Entry 9GM7 (electron microscopy, 4.30 A resolution (low resolution: residue-level contacts below are approximate; hydrogen-bond / salt-bridge calls are withheld)); this record covers chains C and B of the 8 polymer chains in the assembly.

== Chain C ==
Molecule: Chromosome partition protein MukF
Organism: Photorhabdus thracensis
UniProt: A0A0F7LMQ4 (A0A0F7LMQ4_9GAMM); residue numbers follow UniProt; this construct covers 1-440
Chain sequence (440 residues; numbered 1 to 440; the number before each row is that of its first residue):
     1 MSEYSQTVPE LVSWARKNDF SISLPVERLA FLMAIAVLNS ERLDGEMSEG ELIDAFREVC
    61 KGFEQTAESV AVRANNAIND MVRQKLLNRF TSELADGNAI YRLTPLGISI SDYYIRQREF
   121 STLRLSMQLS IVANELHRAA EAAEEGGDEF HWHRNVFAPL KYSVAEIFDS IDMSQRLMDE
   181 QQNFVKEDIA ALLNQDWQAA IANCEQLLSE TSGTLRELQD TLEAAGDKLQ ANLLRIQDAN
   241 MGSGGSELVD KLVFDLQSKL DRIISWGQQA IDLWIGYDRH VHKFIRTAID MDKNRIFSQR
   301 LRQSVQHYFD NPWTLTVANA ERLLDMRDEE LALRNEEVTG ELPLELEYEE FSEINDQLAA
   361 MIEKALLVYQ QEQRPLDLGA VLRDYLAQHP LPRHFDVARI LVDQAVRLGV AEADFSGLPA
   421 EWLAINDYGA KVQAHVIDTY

== Chain B ==
Molecule: Chromosome partition protein MukB
Organism: Photorhabdus thracensis
UniProt: A0A0F7LRY2 (A0A0F7LRY2_9GAMM); numbering as in UniProt (aligned over 1-1482)
Chain sequence (1482 residues; each row starts with the number of its first residue):
     1 MIERGKFRSL TLVNWNGFFA RTFDLDELVT TLSGGNGAGK STTMAAFVTA LIPDLTLLHF
    61 RNTTEAGATS GSRDKGLHGK LRAGVCYSTL DVINSRHQRV VVGVRLQQVA GRDRKVDIKP
   121 FMIQGLPTAI QPTQLLTENV GERQARVLPL NELKDRLDEM EGVQFKQFNS ITDYHAQMFD
   181 LGVIPKRLRS ASDRSKFYRL IEASLYGGIS SAITRSLRDY LLPENSGVRK AFQDMEAALR
   241 ENRITLEAIR VTQSDRDLFK HLITEATSYV SADYMRHANE RRTHLDEALA LRGELFGSHK
   301 QLATEQYRHV EMARELAEQS GASSDLETDH QAASDHLNLV QTAMRQQEKI DRYQVDLEEL
   361 SYRLEEQTDV VEEAGELQAE YEARTEATEQ EVDELKSQLA DYQQALDVQQ TRAIQYQQAL
   421 QALERARELC RLPDLSVDNA EEWLETFQAK EQQATEALLA LEQKLSVADA AHNQFEQAYQ
   481 LVKNIVGETS RSEAWQSARE LLRDWPSQRH LADRVQPLRM RLSELEQRLN NQQNAERLLS
   541 EFCKRQGRQY QAEDLEALQN ELEARQEALS LSVNEGGERR MEMRQELEQL KQKIQSLTAR
   601 APVWLAAQDT LNQLCEQSGE TLASSNDVTE YMQQLLERER EATVERDEVA AQKRELEKQI
   661 ERLSQPSGAE DSRMIALAER FGGVLLSEIY DDITIDDAPY FSALYGPARH GIVVPDLSLV
   721 RPHLETLEDC PEDLYLIEGD PQSFDDSVFN AEEQTNAVLV KSSDRQWRYS RYPELPLFGR
   781 AARENRLEAL NLERDALAER YATLSFDVQK IQRAHQAFSQ FVGKHLSVAF DTDPEAEIRE
   841 LRQRHTELER EVSRFEDQTQ QQRQQYAQAK ESLTTLNRLI PQVTLLLDET LIDRVEEVRE
   901 EMDEAQEAAR FLQQHGSALT KLEPMVAVLQ SDPQQHEQLQ QDYETAKHSQ HQAKQQAFAL
   961 VEIVQRRVHF SYSDSAGMLS ENADLNDKLR QRLEHAESDR SRAREQLRQQ QAQYSQFNQV
  1021 LASLKSSYET KQDMLKELLQ EMKDIGVQAD ANAEMRARER RDRLHEALSV NRSRVNQLEK
  1081 QIAFCEAEME NVQKKLRKLE RDYYQIREQV VSAKAGWCAV MRMVKDNGVE RRLHRRELAY
  1141 MEGGALRSMS DKALGALRLA VADNEHLRDA LRLSEDPKRP ERKVQFFIAV YQHLRERIRQ
  1201 DIIRTDDPVD AIEQMEIELA RLTEELTARE QKLAISSKSV ANIIRKTIQR EQNRIRMLNQ
  1261 GLQAVSFGQV RGVRLNVNVR ESHAILLDVL SEQQEQHQDL FNSQRLTFSE AMAKLYQRLN
  1321 PQVDMGQRLP QTIGEELLDY RNYLELDVEV NRGSDGWLKA ESGALSTGEA IGTGMSILVM
  1381 VVQSWEEESR RLRGKDISPC RLLFLDEAAR LDAKSIATLF ELCERLQMQL IIAAPENISP
  1441 EKGTTYKLVR KVFKNHEHVH VVGLRGFGQD APATQLISDV TA
Not modelled in the structure: 1, 1469-1482
Metal / ion sites: Mg2+: Ser41 (together with ATP)
Ligand contacts:
  - ATP (adenosine-5'-triphosphate), molecule 1: Asn16, Gly35, Asn36, Gly37, Ala38, Gly39, Lys40, Ser41, Thr42, Gly76, Gly79, Lys80, Glu1407, Arg1450
  - ATP, molecule 2: Gln1269, Arg1352, Gly1363, Ala1364, Leu1365, Ser1366, Thr1367, Gly1368, Glu1369

== Interface between chain C and chain B ==
Pairs across the interface - 50 pairs, chain C then chain B:
  Asn294(C) with Asp1201(B)
  Ile296(C) with Arg1204(B)
  Phe297(C) with Asp1201(B); Arg1204(B)
  Arg300(C) with Asp1206(B)
  Ala332(C) with Val109(B); Ala110(B)
  Leu333(C) with Gln107(B); Gln108(B); Val109(B); Asp117(B)
  Arg334(C) with Gly84(B); Gln107(B); Gln108(B)
  Asn335(C) with Gln107(B)
  Glu336(C) with Ala83(B); Gly84(B)
  Glu337(C) with Arg146(B)
  Val338(C) with Ala83(B); Arg146(B); Val147(B)
  Thr339(C) with Phe19(B); Ala145(B); Arg146(B)
  Gly340(C) with Phe19(B); Gln144(B); Ala145(B)
  Glu341(C) with Phe19(B); Gln144(B)
  Leu342(C) with Ala20(B)
  Pro343(C) with Ala20(B); Arg21(B)
  Leu346(C) with Tyr1446(B); Val1461(B); Val1462(B); Gly1463(B)
  Glu347(C) with Gly1463(B)
  Tyr348(C) with Gly1463(B); Arg1465(B)
  Glu349(C) with Gly1463(B); Leu1464(B); Arg1465(B)
  Glu350(C) with Arg1465(B); Phe1467(B); Gly1468(B)
  Phe351(C) with Asn1437(B); Pro1440(B); Leu1464(B); Arg1465(B); Gly1466(B)
Other interface residues (no listed pair), chain C (23 interface residues in all): Asp292
Other interface residues (no listed pair), chain B (38 interface residues in all): Asn14, His78, Val85, Arg105, Thr133, Arg143, Ile1202, Thr1205, His1458, His1460

== In short ==
Chain C and chain B form an interface of 23 and 38 residues respectively. Bound to chain B: ATP.
Chain C is Chromosome partition protein MukF and chain B is Chromosome partition protein MukB, both from
Photorhabdus thracensis; the structure, MukBEF in a nucleotide-bound state with open neck gate (monomer), was
determined by electron microscopy (same publication as 9GM6, 9GM8, 9GM9, 9GMA, 9GMB and 9GMD).
